9DCB - chains C and M of the 120 polymer chains in the assembly; structure by electron microscopy, 2.89 A resolution.

== Chain C (and M) ==
Molecule: Capsid protein
From: adeno-associated virus 5
Notes: chain M of this document is another copy of the same molecule, construct and numbering; everything in this record applies to it too
UniProt: Q9YIJ1 (Q9YIJ1_9VIRU); residue numbers follow UniProt; this construct covers 1-724
Sequence (724 residues; each row starts with the number of its first residue):
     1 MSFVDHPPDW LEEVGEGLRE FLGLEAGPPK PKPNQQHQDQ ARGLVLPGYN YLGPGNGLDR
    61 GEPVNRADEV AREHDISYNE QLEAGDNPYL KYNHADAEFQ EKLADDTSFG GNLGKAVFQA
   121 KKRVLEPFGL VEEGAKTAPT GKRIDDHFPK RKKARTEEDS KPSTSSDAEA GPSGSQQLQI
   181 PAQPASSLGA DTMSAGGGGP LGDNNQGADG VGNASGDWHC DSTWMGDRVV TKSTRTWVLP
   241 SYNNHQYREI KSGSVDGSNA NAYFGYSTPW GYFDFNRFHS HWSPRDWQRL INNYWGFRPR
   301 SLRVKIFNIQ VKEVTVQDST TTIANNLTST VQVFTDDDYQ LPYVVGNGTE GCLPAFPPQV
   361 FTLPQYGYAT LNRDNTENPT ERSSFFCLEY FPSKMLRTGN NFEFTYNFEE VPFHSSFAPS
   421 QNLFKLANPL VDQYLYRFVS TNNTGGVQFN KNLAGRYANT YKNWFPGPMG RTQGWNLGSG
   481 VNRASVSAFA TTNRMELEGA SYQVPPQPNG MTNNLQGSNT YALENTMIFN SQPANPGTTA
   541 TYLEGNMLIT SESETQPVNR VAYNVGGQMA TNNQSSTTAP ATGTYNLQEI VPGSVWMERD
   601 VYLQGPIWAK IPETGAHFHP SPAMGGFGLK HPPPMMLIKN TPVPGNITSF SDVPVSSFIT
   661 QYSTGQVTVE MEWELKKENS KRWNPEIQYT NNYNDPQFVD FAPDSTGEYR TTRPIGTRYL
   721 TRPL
Not modelled in the structure: 1-207
What the authors report for this chain:
  - binding site for the 2-nt DNA strand: His619, Pro620

== Chain C / chain M interface ==
Contacting residue pairs (248; chain C residue first):
  Ile250(C) - Pro429(M)  hydrophobic
  Val255(C) - Arg456(M)
  Ser258(C) - Ala458(M)
  Ala260(C) - Lys425(M)
  Ala260(C) - Tyr457(M)
  Ala260(C) - Ala458(M)  hydrophobic
  Asn261(C) - Gly455(M)
  Asn261(C) - Arg456(M)
  Asn261(C) - Tyr457(M)
  Asn261(C) - Ala458(M)
  Ala262(C) - Lys425(M)  hydrogen bond (backbone-side chain)
  Tyr263(C) - Pro429(M)  hydrophobic
  Tyr263(C) - Gly455(M)
  Tyr263(C) - Tyr457(M)  hydrophobic
  Ser267(C) - Leu430(M)
  Tyr272(C) - Asn428(M)  hydrogen bond
  Tyr272(C) - Val431(M)
  Arg277(C) - Tyr434(M)
  Asp338(C) - Asn679(M)
  Gln340(C) - Asn679(M)  hydrogen bond
  Gln340(C) - Lys681(M)
  Gln340(C) - Pro723(M)
  Pro342(C) - Gln421(M)
  Gly346(C) - Asn463(M)  hydrogen bond (backbone-side chain)
  Asn347(C) - Leu426(M)  hydrogen bond (side chain-backbone)
  Asn347(C) - Ala427(M)
  Asn347(C) - Gln433(M)  hydrogen bond (backbone-side chain)
  Gly348(C) - Gln433(M)
  Gly348(C) - Tyr434(M)  hydrogen bond (backbone-backbone)
  Thr349(C) - Val431(M)
  Thr349(C) - Asp432(M)
  Thr349(C) - Gln433(M)
  Thr349(C) - Tyr434(M)
  Glu350(C) - Asp432(M)  hydrogen bond (backbone-backbone)
  Glu350(C) - Gln433(M)
  Glu350(C) - Tyr434(M)
  Glu350(C) - Lys451(M)  salt bridge
  Pro364(C) - Val431(M)  hydrophobic
  Gln365(C) - Asn428(M)  hydrogen bond (backbone-side chain)
  Gln365(C) - Leu430(M)
  Tyr366(C) - Leu430(M)
  Gly367(C) - Asn428(M)
  Gly367(C) - Pro429(M)
  Gly367(C) - Leu430(M)
  Tyr368(C) - Pro429(M)
  Ala369(C) - Gln421(M)  hydrogen bond (backbone-side chain)
  Ala369(C) - Tyr457(M)
  Thr370(C) - Ser420(M)
  Leu371(C) - Pro419(M)
  Leu371(C) - Ser420(M)
  Leu371(C) - Gln421(M)
  Asn372(C) - Lys425(M)
  Glu381(C) - Arg682(M)
  Glu381(C) - Ile687(M)
  Arg382(C) - Ser420(M)
  Arg382(C) - Arg682(M)
  Arg382(C) - Ile687(M)
  Arg382(C) - Thr721(M)
  Ser383(C) - Arg682(M)
  Ser383(C) - Asn684(M)  hydrogen bond (backbone-side chain)
  Ser384(C) - Ser420(M)  hydrogen bond
  Ser384(C) - Arg682(M)
  Ser384(C) - Asn684(M)
  Phe385(C) - Arg682(M)
  Phe385(C) - Trp683(M)  hydrogen bond (backbone-backbone)
  Phe385(C) - Asn684(M)  hydrogen bond (backbone-side chain)
  Phe386(C) - Lys681(M)
  Phe386(C) - Arg682(M)
  Tyr390(C) - Lys681(M)  hydrogen bond (backbone-side chain)
  Tyr390(C) - Trp683(M)  hydrophobic
  Phe391(C) - Lys681(M)
  Pro468(C) - Pro592(M)
  Gly470(C) - Met569(M)
  Arg471(C) - Met569(M)
  Arg471(C) - Ala570(M)  hydrogen bond (backbone-backbone)
  Arg471(C) - Thr571(M)
  Arg471(C) - Asn572(M)
  Arg471(C) - Asn573(M)  hydrogen bond
  Thr472(C) - Ala570(M)
  Gln473(C) - Ala570(M)
  Gln473(C) - Asn572(M)  hydrogen bond
  Gln473(C) - Asn573(M)
  Gln473(C) - Gln574(M)  hydrogen bond (side chain-backbone)
  Gln473(C) - Pro580(M)
  Gly474(C) - Gln574(M)
  Trp475(C) - Phe438(M)
  Trp475(C) - Gln574(M)
  Trp475(C) - Pro580(M)  hydrophobic
  Val481(C) - Gly445(M)
  Val481(C) - Ser576(M)
  Asn482(C) - Gly445(M)  hydrogen bond (side chain-backbone)
  Asn482(C) - Val447(M)
  Asn482(C) - Gln574(M)  hydrogen bond
  Asn482(C) - Ser575(M)
  Asn482(C) - Ser576(M)  hydrogen bond (backbone-side chain)
  Arg483(C) - Thr441(M)  hydrogen bond (backbone-side chain)
  Arg483(C) - Gly445(M)
  Arg483(C) - Ser575(M)
  Arg483(C) - Ser576(M)  hydrogen bond (side chain-backbone)
  Arg483(C) - Thr577(M)  hydrogen bond (side chain-backbone)
  Arg483(C) - Thr578(M)
  Arg483(C) - Ala579(M)
  Ala484(C) - Asn442(M)
  Ala484(C) - Asn443(M)
  Ser485(C) - Thr441(M)  hydrogen bond (backbone-backbone)
  Ser485(C) - Asn442(M)  hydrogen bond (backbone-backbone)
  Ser485(C) - Asn443(M)
  Val486(C) - Ser440(M)
  Val486(C) - Thr441(M)  hydrogen bond (backbone-backbone)
  Ser487(C) - Val439(M)
  Ala488(C) - Phe438(M)  hydrophobic
  Ala488(C) - Val439(M)
  Phe489(C) - Asn459(M)
  Ala490(C) - Gln568(M)  hydrogen bond (backbone-side chain)
  Thr491(C) - Pro580(M)
  Thr491(C) - Thr582(M)
  Thr492(C) - Gln568(M)  hydrogen bond (backbone-side chain)
  Asn493(C) - Gln568(M)
  Asn493(C) - Met569(M)
  Asn493(C) - Ala570(M)  hydrogen bond (side chain-backbone)
  Arg494(C) - Gly567(M)
  Arg494(C) - Gln568(M)  hydrogen bond (backbone-backbone)
  Arg494(C) - Tyr585(M)
  Met495(C) - Pro466(M)
  Met495(C) - Gly566(M)
  Met495(C) - Tyr585(M)
  Glu496(C) - Arg560(M)
  Glu496(C) - Val565(M)
  Glu496(C) - Gly566(M)  hydrogen bond (backbone-backbone)
  Glu496(C) - Gly567(M)
  Leu497(C) - Asn422(M)
  Leu497(C) - Leu423(M)  hydrophobic
  Leu497(C) - Phe424(M)  hydrophobic
  Leu497(C) - Gln556(M)
  Leu497(C) - Pro557(M)
  Leu497(C) - Asn559(M)
  Leu497(C) - Arg560(M)
  Glu498(C) - Asn422(M)  hydrogen bond
  Glu498(C) - Leu515(M)
  Glu498(C) - Gln556(M)
  Glu498(C) - Pro557(M)
  Tyr502(C) - Asn422(M)  hydrogen bond
  Tyr502(C) - Phe424(M)  hydrophobic
  Tyr502(C) - Lys425(M)
  Tyr502(C) - Tyr457(M)
  Tyr502(C) - Ala458(M)
  Gln503(C) - Ala458(M)  hydrogen bond (backbone-backbone)
  Gln503(C) - Asn459(M)  hydrogen bond
  Gln503(C) - Thr460(M)
  Gln503(C) - Lys462(M)  hydrogen bond (backbone-side chain)
  Val504(C) - Phe465(M)  hydrophobic
  Pro505(C) - Asn459(M)
  Pro505(C) - Thr460(M)
  Pro505(C) - Tyr461(M)
  Pro506(C) - Tyr461(M)
  Pro506(C) - Lys462(M)
  Pro506(C) - Phe465(M)
  Gln507(C) - Phe465(M)
  Pro508(C) - Phe465(M)
  Pro508(C) - Val591(M)  hydrophobic
  Asn509(C) - Pro592(M)
  Leu523(C) - Phe438(M)  hydrophobic
  Leu523(C) - Phe449(M)  hydrophobic
  Glu524(C) - Phe438(M)
  Thr526(C) - Tyr461(M)  hydrogen bond (backbone-side chain)
  Met527(C) - Leu435(M)  hydrophobic
  Ile528(C) - Leu435(M)
  Ile528(C) - Tyr436(M)  hydrogen bond (backbone-backbone)
  Ile528(C) - Phe449(M)  hydrophobic
  Ile528(C) - Tyr461(M)
  Phe529(C) - Tyr434(M)  hydrophobic
  Phe529(C) - Leu435(M)  hydrophobic
  Asn530(C) - Tyr436(M)  hydrogen bond
  Ala534(C) - Tyr436(M)
  Pro536(C) - Asp432(M)
  Gly537(C) - Asp432(M)  hydrogen bond (backbone-side chain)
  Gly537(C) - Leu453(M)
  Thr538(C) - Lys451(M)
  Thr538(C) - Leu453(M)
  Ala540(C) - Phe449(M)
  Ala540(C) - Asn450(M)
  Thr541(C) - Gln448(M)
  Thr541(C) - Phe449(M)
  Thr541(C) - Asn450(M)
  Tyr542(C) - Tyr436(M)  hydrophobic
  Tyr542(C) - Gln448(M)
  Tyr542(C) - Phe449(M)  hydrogen bond (backbone-backbone)
  Leu543(C) - Val447(M)
  Glu544(C) - Gly446(M)
  Glu544(C) - Val447(M)  hydrogen bond (side chain-backbone)
  Met547(C) - Tyr436(M)  hydrophobic
  Met547(C) - Phe449(M)  hydrophobic
  Ile549(C) - Phe449(M)  hydrophobic
  Tyr563(C) - Asn573(M)  hydrogen bond (backbone-side chain)
  Asn586(C) - Ala570(M)
  Asn586(C) - Thr571(M)
  Leu587(C) - Met569(M)  hydrophobic
  Leu587(C) - Tyr585(M)  hydrophobic
  Glu589(C) - Gln588(M)
  Glu589(C) - Glu589(M)
  Glu589(C) - Ile590(M)
  Glu589(C) - Val591(M)
  Ile590(C) - Ile590(M)  hydrogen bond (backbone-backbone)
  Ile590(C) - Pro592(M)  hydrophobic
  Trp596(C) - Pro592(M)  hydrophobic
  Gln604(C) - Tyr434(M)
  Gly605(C) - Tyr434(M)
  Pro606(C) - Tyr434(M)
  Lys610(C) - Trp464(M)  hydrogen bond (backbone-side chain)
  Lys610(C) - Leu724(M)
  Ile611(C) - Trp464(M)  hydrophobic
  Pro612(C) - Trp464(M)
  Pro612(C) - Val595(M)
  Pro612(C) - Leu724(M)
  Glu613(C) - Phe417(M)
  Glu613(C) - Arg722(M)  salt bridge
  Glu613(C) - Leu724(M)  hydrogen bond (backbone-backbone)
  Thr614(C) - Val558(M)
  Thr614(C) - Trp596(M)  hydrogen bond (side chain-backbone)
  Thr614(C) - Met597(M)
  Thr614(C) - Leu724(M)
  Gly615(C) - Ser415(M)
  Gly615(C) - Trp596(M)
  Ala616(C) - Val595(M)
  Ala616(C) - Trp596(M)  hydrogen bond (backbone-backbone)
  Ala616(C) - Glu598(M)
  Ala616(C) - His619(M)
  His617(C) - Ser594(M)
  His617(C) - Val595(M)
  His617(C) - Trp596(M)
  Phe618(C) - Ile590(M)  hydrophobic
  Phe618(C) - Val591(M)
  Phe618(C) - Pro592(M)  hydrophobic
  Phe618(C) - Gly593(M)  hydrogen bond (backbone-backbone)
  Phe618(C) - Ser594(M)  hydrogen bond (backbone-backbone)
  Phe618(C) - Trp596(M)
  Phe618(C) - Phe618(M)  hydrophobic
  His619(C) - Gly593(M)  hydrogen bond (backbone-backbone)
  Pro620(C) - Trp464(M)
  Ser621(C) - Trp464(M)
  Pro622(C) - Asn463(M)
  Pro622(C) - Trp464(M)
  Ala623(C) - Lys462(M)
  Ala623(C) - Asn463(M)  hydrogen bond (backbone-backbone)
  Ala623(C) - Phe465(M)  hydrophobic
  Met624(C) - Leu435(M)  hydrophobic
  Met624(C) - Tyr461(M)  hydrophobic
  Met624(C) - Asn463(M)
Also at the interface, not in a pair above, chain C (123 interface residues in all): Asp256, Leu341, Tyr343, Val344, Cys387, Asn476, Leu477, Asn535, Thr539, Asn564, Ala609, Gly625, Gly628
Also at the interface, not in a pair above, chain M (101 interface residues in all): Ala418, Thr444, Gln516, Glu554, Ala581, Leu587, Ser680, Arg718

== Overview ==
Chain C and chain M form an interface of 123 and 101 residues respectively; the contacts include 54 hydrogen
bonds and 2 salt bridges. Among the polar pairs are Glu350(C)-Lys451(M), Glu613(C)-Arg722(M) and
Ala262(C)-Lys425(M). The paper reports a binding site for the 2-nt DNA strand at His619(C) and Pro620(C).
Both chains are Capsid protein (adeno-associated virus 5). Entry 9DCB (The Structure of AAV5 at 4 Degrees) was
determined by electron microscopy (same publication as 9DCC and 9DC7).
